6MKQ - chain A; structure by X-ray diffraction, 1.90 A resolution.

== Chain A ==
Name: Beta-lactamase
Source organism: Vibrio cholerae
Notes: EC 3.5.2.6
Reference sequence: A0A0U3IB62 (A0A0U3IB62_VIBCL); residues 1-265 here correspond to UniProt positions 20-284 (UniProt number = residue number + 19)
Sequence (265 residues; numbered 1 to 265; the number before each row is that of its first residue):
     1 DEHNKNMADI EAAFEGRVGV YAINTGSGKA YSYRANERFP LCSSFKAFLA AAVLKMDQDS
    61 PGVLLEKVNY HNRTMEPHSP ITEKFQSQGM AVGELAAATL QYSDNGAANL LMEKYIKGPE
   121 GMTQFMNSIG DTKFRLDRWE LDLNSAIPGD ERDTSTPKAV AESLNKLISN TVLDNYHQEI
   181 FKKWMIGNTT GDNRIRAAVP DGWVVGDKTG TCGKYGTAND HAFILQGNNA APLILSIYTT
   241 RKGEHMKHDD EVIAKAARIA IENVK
Unresolved in the structure: 1-3
Cystine bridges: Cys42-Cys212
Covalently attached groups: NXL104, bound form (NXL) linked to Ser43
Ligand contacts: NXL104, bound form (NXL; (2S,5R)-1-formyl-5-[(sulfooxy)amino]piperidine-2-carboxamide): Cys42, Lys46, His78, Ser103, Asn105, Glu140, Leu141, Asn144, Thr190, Arg194, Lys208, Thr209, Gly210, Thr211, Cys212

== Overview ==
NXL104, bound form is covalently linked to Ser43.
Chain A is Beta-lactamase (Vibrio cholerae); the structure, Carbapenemase VCC-1 bound to avibactam, was
determined by X-ray diffraction (same publication as 6MK6).
